Entry 7SRQ (electron microscopy, 2.70 A resolution); this record covers chain R.

# Chain R
Protein: 5-hydroxytryptamine receptor 2B
Organism: Homo sapiens
Reference sequence: P41595 (5HT2B_HUMAN); aligned to UniProt positions 36-405 over residues 36-405
Chain sequence (311 residues; numbered 36 to 405; 59 numbers in that range are skipped by the numbering (no residue carries them; nothing is unmodelled there); the number before each row is that of its first residue):
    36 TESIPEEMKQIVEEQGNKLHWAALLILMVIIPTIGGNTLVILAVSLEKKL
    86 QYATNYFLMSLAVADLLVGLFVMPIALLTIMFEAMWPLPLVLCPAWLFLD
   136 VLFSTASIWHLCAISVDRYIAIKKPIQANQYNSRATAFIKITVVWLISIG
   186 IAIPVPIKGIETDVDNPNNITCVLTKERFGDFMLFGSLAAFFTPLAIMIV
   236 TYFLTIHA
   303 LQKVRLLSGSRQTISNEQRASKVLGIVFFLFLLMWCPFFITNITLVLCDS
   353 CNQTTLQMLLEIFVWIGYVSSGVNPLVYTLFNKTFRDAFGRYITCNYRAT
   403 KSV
Unresolved in the structure: 36-55, 161-167, 303-321, 395-405
Differences from the reference sequence: conflict Trp-144 (Met in P41595), Arg-307 (Ala282 in P41595), Leu-308 (Met283 in P41595), Ser-310 (Asp285 in P41595)
Disulfides: Cys-128/Cys-207, Cys-350/Cys-353
Covalently attached groups: N-acetylglucosamine (NAG) linked to Asn-204
Residues lining bound ligands: Lysergic acid diethylamide (7LD; (8alpha)-N,N-diethyl-6-methyl-9,10-didehydroergoline-8-carboxamide): Trp-131, Leu-132, Asp-135, Val-136, Ser-139, Thr-140, Gly-221, Ser-222, Ala-225, Trp-337, Phe-340, Phe-341, Asn-344, Leu-362, Val-366, Tyr-370
UniProt features mapped onto this chain:
  - motif: Asp-152 to Tyr-154 (DRY motif), Glu-212 to Gly-215 ([DE]RFG motif), Asn-376 to Tyr-380 (NPxxY motif)
  - binding site (ergotamine): Asp-135, Thr-140, Leu-209
  - site: Leu-209 (Hydrophobic barrier that decreases the speed of ligand binding and dissociation)
  - lipidation: Cys-397 (S-palmitoyl cysteine)
From the paper describing this entry:
  - conformationally variable residues (order/disorder transition): Asn-318 to Arg-321, Phe-333
  - binding site for Lysergic acid diethylamide: Asp-135 (proposed by the authors, not directly observed)

# Summary
Ligands of chain R: Lysergic acid diethylamide. N-acetylglucosamine is covalently linked to Asn-204. Curated
annotation (UniProt) lists 3 ergotamine-binding residues. From the paper: a binding site for Lysergic acid
diethylamide at Asp-135; conformational variability at Asn-318 and Phe-333.
Chain R is 5-hydroxytryptamine receptor 2B (Homo sapiens); the structure, 5-HT2B receptor bound to LSD
obtained by cryo-electron microscopy (cryoEM), was determined by electron microscopy, deposited together with
7SRR and 7SRS.
